Entry 8USW (electron microscopy, 4.23 A resolution (low resolution: residue-level contacts below are approximate; hydrogen-bond / salt-bridge calls are withheld)); this record covers chains B and C of the 4 polymer chains in the assembly.

[Chain B]
Protein: Glutamate receptor ionotropic, NMDA 3A
From: Homo sapiens
UniProt: Q8TCU5 (NMD3A_HUMAN); residue numbers follow UniProt; this construct covers 38-967
Sequence (939 residues; numbered 38 to 976; the number before each row is that of its first residue):
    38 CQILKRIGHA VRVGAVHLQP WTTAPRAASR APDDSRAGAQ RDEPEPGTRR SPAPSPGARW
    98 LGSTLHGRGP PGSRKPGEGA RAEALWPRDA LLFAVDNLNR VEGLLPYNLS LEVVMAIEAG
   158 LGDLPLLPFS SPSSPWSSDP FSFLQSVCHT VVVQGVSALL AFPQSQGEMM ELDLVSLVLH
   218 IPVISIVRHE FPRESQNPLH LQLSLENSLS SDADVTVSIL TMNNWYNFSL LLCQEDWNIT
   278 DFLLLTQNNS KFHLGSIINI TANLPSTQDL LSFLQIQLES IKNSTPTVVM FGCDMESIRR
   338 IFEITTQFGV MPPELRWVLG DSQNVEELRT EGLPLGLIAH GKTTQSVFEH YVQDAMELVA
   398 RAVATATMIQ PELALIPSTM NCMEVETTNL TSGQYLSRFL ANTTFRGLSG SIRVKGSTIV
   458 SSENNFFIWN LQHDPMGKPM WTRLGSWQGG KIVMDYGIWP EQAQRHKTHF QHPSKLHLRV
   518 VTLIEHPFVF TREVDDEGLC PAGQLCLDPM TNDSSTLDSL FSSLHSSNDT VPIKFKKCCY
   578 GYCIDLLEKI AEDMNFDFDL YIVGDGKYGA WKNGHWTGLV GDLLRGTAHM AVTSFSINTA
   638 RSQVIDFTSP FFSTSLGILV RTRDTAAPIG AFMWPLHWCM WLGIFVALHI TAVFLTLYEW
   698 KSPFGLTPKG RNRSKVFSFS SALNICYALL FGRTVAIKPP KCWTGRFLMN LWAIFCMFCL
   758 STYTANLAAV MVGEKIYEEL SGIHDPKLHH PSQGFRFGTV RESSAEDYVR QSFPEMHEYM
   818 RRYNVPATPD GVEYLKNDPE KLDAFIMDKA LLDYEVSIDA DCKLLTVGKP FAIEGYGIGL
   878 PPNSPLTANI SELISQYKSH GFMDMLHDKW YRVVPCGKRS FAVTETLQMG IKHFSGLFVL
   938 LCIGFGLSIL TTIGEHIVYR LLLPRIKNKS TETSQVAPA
Not modelled in the structure: 57-123, 494-510, 663-739, 914-925, 956-976
Sequence notes: conflict Cys676 (Thr in Q8TCU5); expression tag (968-976)
Disulfide bonds: Cys537-Cys575, Cys543-Cys576, Cys859-Cys913
From the paper describing this entry:
  - conformationally variable residues (domain motion): Glu776, His787, Glu812

[Chain C]
Protein: Glutamate receptor ionotropic, NMDA 1
From: Homo sapiens
UniProt: P35439 (NMDZ1_RAT); residue numbers follow UniProt; this construct covers 1-847
Sequence (847 residues; each row starts with the number of its first residue):
     1 MSTMHLLTFA LLFSCSFARA ASDPKIVNIG AVLSTRKHEQ MFREAVNQAN KRHGSWKIQL
    61 NATSVTHKPN AIQMALSVCE DLISSQVYAI LVSHPPTPND HFTPTPVSYT AGFYRIPVLG
   121 LTTRMSIYSD KSIHLSFLRT VPPYSHQSSV WFEMMRVYSW NHIILLVSDD HEGRAAQKRL
   181 ETLLEERESK AEKVLQFDPG TKNVTALLME AKELEARVII LSASEDDAAT VYRAAAMLNM
   241 TGSGYVWLVG EREISGNALR YAPDGILGLQ LINGKNESAH ISDAVGVVAQ AVHELLEKEN
   301 ITDPPRGCVG NTNIWKTGPL FKRVLMSSKY ADGVTGRVEF NEDGDRKFAN YSIMNLQNRK
   361 LVQVGIYNGT HVIPNDRKII WPGGETEKPR GYQMSTRLKI VTIHQEPFVY VKPTMSDGTC
   421 KEEFTVNGDP VKKVICTGPN DTSPGSPRHT VPQCCYGFCI DLLIKLARTM NFTYEVHLVA
   481 DGKFGTQERV NNSNKKEWNG MMGELLSGQA DMIVAPLTIN NERAQYIEFS KPFKYQGLTI
   541 LVKKEIPRST LDSFMQPFQS TLWLLVGLSV HVVAVMLYLL DRFSPFGRFK VNSEEEEEDA
   601 LTLSSAMWFS WGVLLNSGIG EGAPRSFSAR ILGMVWAGFA MIIVASYTAN LAAFLVVDRP
   661 EERITGINDP RLRNPSDKFI YATVKQSSVD IYFRRQVELS TMYRHMEKHN YESAAEAIQA
   721 VRDNKLHAFI WDSAVLEFEA SQKCDLVTTG ELFFRSGFGI GMRKDSPWKQ NVSLSILKSH
   781 ENGFMEDLDK TWVRYQECDS RSNAPATLTC ENMAGVFMLV AGGIVAGIFL IFIEIAYKRH
   841 KDANGAQ
Not modelled in the structure: 1-24, 580-627, 799-847
Sequence notes: conflict Ser22 (Cys in P35439), Ser159 (Asn in P35439), Lys212 (Arg in P35439), Leu267 (Ile in P35439), Val657 (Leu in P35439), Cys810 (Phe in P35439), Asn844 (Arg in P35439), Gly845 (Arg in P35439), Ala846 (Lys in P35439)
Disulfide bonds: Cys420-Cys454, Cys436-Cys455, Cys744-Cys798
Ligand contacts: DQC (7-nitro-2,3-dioxo-1,2,3,4-tetrahydroquinoxaline-6-carbonitrile): Gln405, Phe484, Pro516, Leu517, Thr518, Arg523, Trp731, Asp732, Val735

[How chain B and chain C interact]
Residue-residue contacts - 19 pairs, chain B then chain C:
  Ile634(B) - Lys531(C)
  Asn635(B) - Glu781(C)
  Thr636(B) - Lys778(C)
  Ser650(B) - Tyr535(C)
  Ile780(B) - Glu786(C)
  His781(B) - Glu786(C)
  His781(B) - Lys790(C)
  Tyr805(B) - Glu781(C)
  Tyr805(B) - Gly783(C)
  Gln808(B) - Asn782(C)
  Ser809(B) - Gly783(C)
  Lys866(B) - Arg794(C)
  Phe868(B) - Glu786(C)
  Ile870(B) - Tyr535(C)
  Ile870(B) - His780(C)
  Ile870(B) - Glu781(C)
  Glu871(B) - Tyr535(C)
  Glu871(B) - Glu781(C)
  Ser896(B) - Asn521(C)
Interface residues without a listed pair, chain B (18 interface residues in all): Thr651, Ala762, Ala765, Ala869
Interface residues without a listed pair, chain C (13 interface residues in all): Ala652, Leu655

[Overview]
18 residues of chain B face 13 of chain C across their interface. Chain C binds compound DQC. The paper
reports conformational variability at Glu776(B), His787(B) and Glu812(B).
Here chain B is Glutamate receptor ionotropic, NMDA 3A and chain C is Glutamate receptor ionotropic, NMDA 1,
both from Homo sapiens. Entry 8USW (CNQX-bound GluN1a-3A NMDA receptor) was determined by electron microscopy
(same publication as 8USX and 8UUE).
